6EZN - chains F and H of the 8 polymer chains in the assembly; structure by electron microscopy, 3.30 A resolution.

# Chain F
Protein: Dolichyl-diphosphooligosaccharide--protein glycosyltransferase subunit STT3
Source organism: Saccharomyces cerevisiae (strain ATCC 204508 / S288c)
Notes: EC 2.4.99.18
UniProt: P39007 (STT3_YEAST); numbering as in UniProt (aligned over 1-718)
Chain sequence (718 residues; each row starts with the number of its first residue):
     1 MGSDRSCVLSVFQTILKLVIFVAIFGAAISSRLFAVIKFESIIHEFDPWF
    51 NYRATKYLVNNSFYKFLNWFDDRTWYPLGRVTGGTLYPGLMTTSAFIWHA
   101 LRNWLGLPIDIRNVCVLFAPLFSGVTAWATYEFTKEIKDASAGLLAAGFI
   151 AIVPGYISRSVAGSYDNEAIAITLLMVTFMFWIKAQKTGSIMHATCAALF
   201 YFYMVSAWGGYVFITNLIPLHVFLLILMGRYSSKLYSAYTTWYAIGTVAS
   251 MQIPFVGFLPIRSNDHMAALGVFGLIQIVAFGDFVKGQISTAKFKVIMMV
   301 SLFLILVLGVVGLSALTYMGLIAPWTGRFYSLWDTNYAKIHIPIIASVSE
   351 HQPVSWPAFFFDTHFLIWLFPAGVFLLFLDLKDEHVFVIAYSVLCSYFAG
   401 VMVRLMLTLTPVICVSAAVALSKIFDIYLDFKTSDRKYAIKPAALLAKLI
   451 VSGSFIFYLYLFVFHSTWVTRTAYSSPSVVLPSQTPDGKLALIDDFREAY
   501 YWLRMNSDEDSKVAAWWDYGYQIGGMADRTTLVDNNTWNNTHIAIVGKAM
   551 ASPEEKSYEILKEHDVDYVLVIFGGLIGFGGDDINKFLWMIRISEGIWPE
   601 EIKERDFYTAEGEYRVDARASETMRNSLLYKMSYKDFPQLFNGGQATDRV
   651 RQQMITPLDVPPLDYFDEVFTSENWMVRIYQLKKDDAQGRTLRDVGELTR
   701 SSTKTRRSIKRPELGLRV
Not modelled in the structure: 1-5, 299-351, 433-439, 486-488
UniProt features mapped onto this chain:
  - region: Trp516 to Asp518 (Interacts with target acceptor peptide in protein substrate)
  - motif: Glu45 to Asp47 (DXD motif 1), Asp166 to Glu168 (DXD motif 2), Ser347 to Glu350 (SVSE motif), Trp516 to Gly520 (WWDYG motif), Asp583 to Met590 (DK motif)
  - binding site (Mn(2+)): Asp47, Asp166, Glu168
  - binding site (dolichyl diphosphooligosaccharide): Arg404, Tyr521
  - site: Asp47 (Interacts with target acceptor peptide in protein substrate), Arg159 (Important for catalytic activity), Glu350 (Interacts with target acceptor peptide in protein substrate), Lys586 (Interacts with target acceptor peptide in protein substrate)
  - glycosylation (N-linked (GlcNAc...) asparagine): Asn60, Asn535, Asn539 (high mannose)
  - mutagenesis: Asp47 (D47A: Lethal; impairs the catalytic activity), Arg159 (R159A: Temperature sensitive and staurosporine sensitive), Ser160 (S160A: Temperature sensitive and staurosporine sensitive), Gly163 (G163R: Temperature sensitive and staurosporine sensitive), Ser164 (S164A: Temperature sensitive and staurosporine sensitive), Asp166 (D166A: Lethal; impairs the catalytic activity), Glu168 (E168Q: Lethal; impairs the catalytic activity), Trp208 (W208A: Lethal; abolishes interaction with OST1 and WBP1), Gly210 (G210D: Temperature sensitive and staurosporine sensitive), Glu350 (E350A: Lethal; impairs the catalytic activity), Val393 (V393I: Staurosporine sensitive), Arg404 (R404A: Lethal; abolishes interaction with OST1 and WBP1), 10 further mutagenesis entries in UniProt
Glycans and other covalent adducts: glycan linked to Asn539
Ligand contacts:
  - palmitoyl-linoleoyl phosphatidylcholine (CPL; 1-palmitoyl-2-linoleoyl-sn-glycero-3-phosphocholine), molecule 1: Val22, Phe25, Gly26, Ile29, Ser30, Leu33, Ile37
  - palmitoyl-linoleoyl phosphatidylcholine (CPL), molecule 2: Ile29, Leu33, Val36, Ile37, Ser41, Ile97, Leu101, Leu105, Leu107, Ile109, Arg112, Asn113, Val114, Leu117, Leu121
  - palmitoyl-linoleoyl phosphatidylcholine (CPL), molecule 3: Leu67, Pro88, Thr92, Thr93, Leu199, Phe202, Tyr203, Ser206, Gln252, Ile253, Pro254
  - palmitoyl-linoleoyl phosphatidylcholine (CPL), molecule 4: Leu105, Leu107, Ile109
  - phosphatidylethanolamine (PTY): Leu58, Asn61, Ser62, Phe63, Thr92, Ala95, Phe96, His99, Trp104, Leu199, Phe202, Tyr203
Reported in the primary citation:
  - post-translational modification sites: Asn539
  - catalytic residues: Asp47, Lys586 (by similarity / conservation)
  - specificity-determining residues: Glu45
  - mutagenesis - D47A, D166A, E168Q, E350A, R404A: abolished growth
  - mutagenesis - K586A: decreased growth in response to in the absence of LmSTT3D
  - mutagenesis - D47A, D166A, E168Q, E350A, R404A, K586A: unchanged stability
  - binding site for N-acetylglucosamine: Asn539

# Chain H
Protein: Dolichyl-diphosphooligosaccharide--protein glycosyltransferase subunit SWP1
Source organism: Saccharomyces cerevisiae (strain ATCC 204508 / S288c)
Notes: EC 2.4.99.18
UniProt: Q02795 (OSTD_YEAST); the author numbering skips numbers that UniProt does not, so the offset changes along the chain: 0-35 = UniProt 1-36; 37-286 = UniProt 37-286
Chain sequence (286 residues; each row starts with the number of its first residue; note: 1 number in that range is skipped by the numbering (no residue carries it; nothing is unmodelled there); numbering starts at 0):
     0 MQFFKTLAALVSCISFVLAYVAQDVHVSFPSTAGKS
    37 RVMIGKVEPRIGIDETVPTTITVEDPNEVIQVNFAIESTNKPFQNTLLIG
    87 LPNKNLEMAFEPEIKDNGKLSMYKYRIDLAKLDAALLQEASRSPEPIKAT
   137 LILASSTAKPKENLFREILQLNLNFDVDHSDSSLVDKFGIKPEIHHIFHA
   187 EPKRVAKPIAVIFVLIIFITILSLIVTWLNSCAAAFNNIPTGVTAVYFLG
   237 FIATIVGFEVIFARYYLGTSIFETLFSSLYLGAPGLLTSTKFLRSFGQTI
Not modelled in the structure: 0-21, 169-171, 285-286
Ligand contacts: palmitoyl-linoleoyl phosphatidylcholine (CPL; 1-palmitoyl-2-linoleoyl-sn-glycero-3-phosphocholine): Phe244, Phe248, Tyr251, Tyr252, Gly254, Thr255, Ser256, Ile257

# How chain F and chain H interact
Residue-residue contacts - 9 pairs, chain F then chain H:
  Phe63(F) - Phe258(H)  hydrophobic
  Leu716(F) - Leu92(H)  hydrophobic
  Leu716(F) - Glu93(H)
  Leu716(F) - Asp119(H)
  Leu716(F) - Ala121(H)  hydrophobic
  Arg717(F) - Leu92(H)
  Val718(F) - Leu92(H)  hydrophobic
  Val718(F) - Ala121(H)  hydrophobic
  Val718(F) - Ser168(H)
Also at the interface, not in a pair above, chain H (7 interface residues in all): Met94

# Summary
4 residues of chain F face 7 of chain H across their interface. One palmitoyl-linoleoyl phosphatidylcholine
molecule is bound between chain F and chain H. The paper reports catalytic residues Asp47(F) and Lys586(F);
D47A, D166A and E168Q of chain F, among others, abolish growth; 6 substitutions were tested in all.
Here chain F is Dolichyl-diphosphooligosaccharide--protein glycosyltransferase subunit STT3 and chain H is
Dolichyl-diphosphooligosaccharide--protein glycosyltransferase subunit SWP1, both from Saccharomyces
cerevisiae (strain ATCC 204508 / S288c). Entry 6EZN (Cryo-EM structure of the yeast oligosaccharyltransferase
(OST) complex) was determined by electron microscopy.
